8GSP - chains 2 and 3 of the 6 polymer chains in the assembly; structure by electron microscopy, 3.75 A resolution.

Chain 2:
Name: A/wh/cha/09 VP2
From: Foot-and-mouth disease virus A
Reference sequence: A0A890YS21 (A0A890YS21_9PICO); residues 1-218 here correspond to UniProt positions 86-303 (UniProt number = residue number + 85)
Chain sequence (218 residues; each row starts with the number of its first residue):
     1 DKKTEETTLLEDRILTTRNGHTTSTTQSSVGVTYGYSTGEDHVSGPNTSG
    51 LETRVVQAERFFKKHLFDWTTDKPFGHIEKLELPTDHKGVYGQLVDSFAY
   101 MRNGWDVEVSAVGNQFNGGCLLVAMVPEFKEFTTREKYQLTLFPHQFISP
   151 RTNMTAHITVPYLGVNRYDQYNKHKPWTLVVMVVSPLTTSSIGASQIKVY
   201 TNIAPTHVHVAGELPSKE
Unresolved in the structure: 1-12, 218

Chain 3:
Name: A/wh/cha/09 VP3
From: Foot-and-mouth disease virus A
Reference sequence: A0A890YS45 (A0A890YS45_9PICO); residues 1-221 here correspond to UniProt positions 304-524 (UniProt number = residue number + 303)
Chain sequence (221 residues; each row starts with the number of its first residue):
     1 GIVPVACSDGYGGLVTTDPKTADPAYGMVYNPPRTNYPGRFTNLLDVAEA
    51 CPTFLCFDDGKPYVVTRADEQRLLAKFDLSLAAKHMSNTYLSGIAQYYAQ
   101 YSGTINLHFMFTGSTDSKARYMVAYVPPGVTTPPDTPERAAHCIHAEWDT
   151 GLNSKFTFSIPYVSAADYAYTASDVADTTNVQGWVCIYQITHGKAEQDTL
   201 VVSVSAGKDFELRLPIDPRAQ
Unresolved in the structure: 221
Sequence notes: conflict A68 (Thr371 in A0A890YS45)

How chain 2 and chain 3 interact:
Pairs across the interface (36; chain 2 residue first):
  P46(2) - D167(3)
  N47(2) - S164(3)  hydrogen bond (side chain-backbone)
  N47(2) - A165(3)  hydrogen bond (side chain-backbone)
  N47(2) - A166(3)
  N47(2) - D167(3)
  T48(2) - Y162(3)  hydrogen bond (backbone-backbone)
  T48(2) - V163(3)
  S49(2) - Y162(3)
  L51(2) - P161(3)  hydrophobic
  A99(2) - P127(3)  hydrophobic
  Y100(2) - P128(3)
  Y100(2) - V163(3)  hydrogen bond (side chain-backbone)
  Y100(2) - S164(3)
  Y100(2) - A165(3)
  N166(2) - A165(3)
  N166(2) - A166(3)
  R167(2) - A165(3)  hydrogen bond (backbone-backbone)
  R167(2) - D167(3)
  Y168(2) - A165(3)  hydrogen bond (backbone-backbone)
  D169(2) - A165(3)
  G212(2) - P127(3)
  E213(2) - P127(3)
  E213(2) - H142(3)
  E213(2) - C143(3)
  E213(2) - I144(3)
  L214(2) - P127(3)
  L214(2) - G129(3)
  L214(2) - V130(3)  hydrophobic
  P215(2) - V126(3)  hydrophobic
  P215(2) - P127(3)
  P215(2) - P134(3)  hydrophobic
  P215(2) - R139(3)
  P215(2) - C143(3)  hydrophobic
  S216(2) - R139(3)
  S216(2) - H142(3)  hydrogen bond
  K217(2) - R139(3)
Interface residues without a listed pair, chain 2 (20 interface residues in all): Q170, K173, A211
Interface residues without a listed pair, chain 3 (20 interface residues in all): T104, A140, Q182

Overview:
The chain 2/chain 3 interface involves 20 residues from each chain; the contacts include 7 hydrogen bonds.
Polar contacts include N47(2)-S164(3), N47(2)-A165(3) and Y100(2)-V163(3).
Here chain 2 is A/wh/cha/09 VP2 and chain 3 is A/wh/cha/09 VP3, both from Foot-and-mouth disease virus A.
Entry 8GSP (Complex of FMDV A/WH/CHA/09 and bovine neutralizing scFv antibody W2) was determined by electron
microscopy, deposited together with 8GRR.
